PDB entry 6UTX | X-ray diffraction, 4.05 A resolution (low resolution: residue-level contacts below are approximate; hydrogen-bond / salt-bridge calls are withheld) | chains CCC and DDD of the 8 polymer chains in the assembly

[Chain CCC]
Molecule: DNA-directed RNA polymerase subunit beta
From: Escherichia coli
Notes: EC 2.7.7.6
UniProt: P0A8V4 (RPOB_ECO57); residue numbers follow UniProt; this construct covers 1-1342
Sequence (1342 residues; numbered 1 to 1342; the number before each row is that of its first residue):
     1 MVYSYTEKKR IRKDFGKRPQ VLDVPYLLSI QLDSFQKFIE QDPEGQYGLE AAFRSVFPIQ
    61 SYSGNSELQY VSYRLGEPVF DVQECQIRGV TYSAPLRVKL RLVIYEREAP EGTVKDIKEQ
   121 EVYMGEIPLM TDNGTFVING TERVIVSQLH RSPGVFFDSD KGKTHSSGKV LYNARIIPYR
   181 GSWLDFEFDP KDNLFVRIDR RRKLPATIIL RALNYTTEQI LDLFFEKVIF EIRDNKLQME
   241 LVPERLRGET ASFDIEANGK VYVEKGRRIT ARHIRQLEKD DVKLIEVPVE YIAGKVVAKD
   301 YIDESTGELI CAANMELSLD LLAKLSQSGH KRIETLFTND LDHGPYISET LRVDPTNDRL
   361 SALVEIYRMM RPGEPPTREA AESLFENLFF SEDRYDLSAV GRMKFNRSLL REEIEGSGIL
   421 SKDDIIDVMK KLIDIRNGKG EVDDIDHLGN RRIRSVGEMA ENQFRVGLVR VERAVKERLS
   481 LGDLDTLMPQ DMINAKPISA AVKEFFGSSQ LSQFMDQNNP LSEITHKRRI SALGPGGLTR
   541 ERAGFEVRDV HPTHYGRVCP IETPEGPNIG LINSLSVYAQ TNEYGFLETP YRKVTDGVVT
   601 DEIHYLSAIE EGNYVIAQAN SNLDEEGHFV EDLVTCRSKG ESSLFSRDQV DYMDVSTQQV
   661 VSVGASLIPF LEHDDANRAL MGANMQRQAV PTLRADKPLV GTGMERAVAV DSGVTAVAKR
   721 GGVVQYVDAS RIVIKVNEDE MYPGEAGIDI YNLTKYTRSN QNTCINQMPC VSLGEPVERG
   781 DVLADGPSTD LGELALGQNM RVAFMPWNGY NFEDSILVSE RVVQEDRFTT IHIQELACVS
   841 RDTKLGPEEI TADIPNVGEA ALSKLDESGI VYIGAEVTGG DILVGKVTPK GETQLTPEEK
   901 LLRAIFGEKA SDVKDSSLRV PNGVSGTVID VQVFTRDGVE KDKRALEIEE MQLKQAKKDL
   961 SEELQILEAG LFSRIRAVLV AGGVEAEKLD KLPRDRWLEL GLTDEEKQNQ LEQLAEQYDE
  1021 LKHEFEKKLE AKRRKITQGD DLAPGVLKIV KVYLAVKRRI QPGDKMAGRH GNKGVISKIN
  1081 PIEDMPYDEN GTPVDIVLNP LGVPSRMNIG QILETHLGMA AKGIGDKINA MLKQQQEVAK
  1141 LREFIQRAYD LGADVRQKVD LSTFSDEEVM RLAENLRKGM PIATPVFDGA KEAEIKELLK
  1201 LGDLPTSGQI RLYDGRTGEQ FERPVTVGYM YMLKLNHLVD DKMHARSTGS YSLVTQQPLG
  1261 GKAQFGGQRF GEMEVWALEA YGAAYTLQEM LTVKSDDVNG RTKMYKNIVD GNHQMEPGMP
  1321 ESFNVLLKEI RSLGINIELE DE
Not modelled in the structure: 1-2
UniProt features mapped onto this chain:
  - modified residue (N6-acetyllysine): Lys1022, Lys1200

[Chain DDD]
Molecule: DNA-directed RNA polymerase subunit beta'
From: Escherichia coli
Notes: EC 2.7.7.6
UniProt: P0A8T7 (RPOC_ECOLI); residues 1-1407 here = UniProt positions 1-1407
Sequence (1407 residues; row label = number of the first residue in the row):
     1 MKDLLKFLKA QTKTEEFDAI KIALASPDMI RSWSFGEVKK PETINYRTFK PERDGLFCAR
    61 IFGPVKDYEC LCGKYKRLKH RGVICEKCGV EVTQTKVRRE RMGHIELASP TAHIWFLKSL
   121 PSRIGLLLDM PLRDIERVLY FESYVVIEGG MTNLERQQIL TEEQYLDALE EFGDEFDAKM
   181 GAEAIQALLK SMDLEQECEQ LREELNETNS ETKRKKLTKR IKLLEAFVQS GNKPEWMILT
   241 VLPVLPPDLR PLVPLDGGRF ATSDLNDLYR RVINRNNRLK RLLDLAAPDI IVRNEKRMLQ
   301 EAVDALLDNG RRGRAITGSN KRPLKSLADM IKGKQGRFRQ NLLGKRVDYS GRSVITVGPY
   361 LRLHQCGLPK KMALELFKPF IYGKLELRGL ATTIKAAKKM VEREEAVVWD ILDEVIREHP
   421 VLLNRAPTLH RLGIQAFEPV LIEGKAIQLH PLVCAAYNAD FDGDQMAVHV PLTLEAQLEA
   481 RALMMSTNNI LSPANGEPII VPSQDVVLGL YYMTRDCVNA KGEGMVLTGP KEAERLYRSG
   541 LASLHARVKV RITEYEKDAN GELVAKTSLK DTTVGRAILW MIVPKGLPYS IVNQALGKKA
   601 ISKMLNTCYR ILGLKPTVIF ADQIMYTGFA YAARSGASVG IDDMVIPEKK HEIISEAEAE
   661 VAEIQEQFQS GLVTAGERYN KVIDIWAAAN DRVSKAMMDN LQTETVINRD GQEEKQVSFN
   721 SIYMMADSGA RGSAAQIRQL AGMRGLMAKP DGSIIETPIT ANFREGLNVL QYFISTHGAR
   781 KGLADTALKT ANSGYLTRRL VDVAQDLVVT EDDCGTHEGI MMTPVIEGGD VKEPLRDRVL
   841 GRVTAEDVLK PGTADILVPR NTLLHEQWCD LLEENSVDAV KVRSVVSCDT DFGVCAHCYG
   901 RDLARGHIIN KGEAIGVIAA QSIGEPGTQL TMRTFHIGGA ASRAAAESSI QVKNKGSIKL
   961 SNVKSVVNSS GKLVITSRNT ELKLIDEFGR TKESYKVPYG AVLAKGDGEQ VAGGETVANW
  1021 DPHTMPVITE VSGFVRFTDM IDGQTITRQT DELTGLSSLV VLDSAERTAG GKDLRPALKI
  1081 VDAQGNDVLI PGTDMPAQYF LPGKAIVQLE DGVQISSGDT LARIPQESGG TKDITGGLPR
  1141 VADLFEARRP KEPAILAEIS GIVSFGKETK GKRRLVITPV DGSDPYEEMI PKWRQLNVFE
  1201 GERVERGDVI SDGPEAPHDI LRLRGVHAVT RYIVNEVQDV YRLQGVKIND KHIEVIVRQM
  1261 LRKATIVNAG SSDFLEGEQV EYSRVKIANR ELEANGKVGA TYSRDLLGIT KASLATESFI
  1321 SAASFQETTR VLTEAAVAGK RDELRGLKEN VIVGRLIPAG TGYAYHQDRM RRRAAGEAPA
  1381 APQVTAEDAS ASLAELLNAG LGGSDNE
Not modelled in the structure: 1-14, 932-943, 1377-1407
Metal / ion sites: Zn2+ site 1: Cys72, Cys85, Cys88; Mg2+: Asp460, Asp462, Asp464; Zn2+ site 2: Cys814, Cys895
UniProt features mapped onto this chain:
  - binding site (Zn(2+)): Cys70, Cys72, Cys85, Cys88, Cys814, Cys888, Cys895, Cys898
  - binding site (Mg(2+)): Asp460, Asp462, Asp464
  - modified residue: Lys983 (N6-acetyllysine)
  - mutagenesis: Gln504 (Q504P: Resistant to antibiotics salinamide A and B), Asn690 (N690D: Resistant to antibiotics salinamide A and B), Met697 (M697V: Resistant to antibiotics salinamide A and B), Ala735 (A735T: Resistant to antibiotics salinamide A and B), Arg738 (R738C/H/P/S: Resistant to antibiotics salinamide A and B), Ala748 (A748E: Resistant to antibiotics salinamide A and B), Pro758 (P758S/T: Resistant to antibiotics salinamide A and B), Phe763 (F763C: Resistant to antibiotics salinamide A and B), Ser775 (S775A: Resistant to antibiotics salinamide A and B), Ala779 (A779T/V: Resistant to antibiotics salinamide A and B), Arg780 (R780C: Resistant to antibiotics salinamide A and B), Gly782 (G782A/C: Resistant to antibiotics salinamide A and B), 1 further mutagenesis entry in UniProt

[Interface between chain CCC and chain DDD]
Contacting residue pairs - 380 pairs, chain CCC then chain DDD:
  Ser167(CCC) with Ser1064(DDD); Ala1065(DDD)
  Gly168(CCC) with Ala1065(DDD)
  Lys169(CCC) with Ala1065(DDD)
  Arg268(CCC) with Arg1048(DDD)
  Asp340(CCC) with Thr1068(DDD)
  Phe545(CCC) with Asp785(DDD)
  Arg548(CCC) with Arg780(DDD); Leu788(DDD)
  Asp549(CCC) with Pro750(DDD); Lys781(DDD)
  Val550(CCC) with Thr776(DDD); His777(DDD); Arg780(DDD)
  His551(CCC) with Phe773(DDD)
  Pro552(CCC) with Phe773(DDD); His777(DDD)
  Tyr555(CCC) with Phe773(DDD)
  Cys559(CCC) with Arg780(DDD)
  Pro560(CCC) with Thr776(DDD); Arg780(DDD)
  Ile561(CCC) with Arg780(DDD)
  Glu562(CCC) with Arg780(DDD)
  Thr563(CCC) with Arg780(DDD)
  Ile569(CCC) with Leu783(DDD); Ala784(DDD)
  Asn573(CCC) with Arg780(DDD)
  Gln618(CCC) with Asn768(DDD); Val769(DDD); Leu770(DDD)
  Asn620(CCC) with Asn768(DDD); Val769(DDD)
  Glu641(CCC) with Lys749(DDD)
  Ser642(CCC) with Leu770(DDD)
  Thr657(CCC) with Val769(DDD)
  Val660(CCC) with Val769(DDD); Phe773(DDD)
  Leu671(CCC) with Tyr772(DDD)
  Glu672(CCC) with Gly766(DDD); Leu767(DDD)
  His673(CCC) with Phe763(DDD); Arg764(DDD); Glu765(DDD); Gly766(DDD)
  Asp674(CCC) with Phe763(DDD); Tyr772(DDD)
  Asp675(CCC) with Arg744(DDD); Phe763(DDD); Tyr772(DDD)
  Ala676(CCC) with Tyr772(DDD); Ala779(DDD)
  Asn677(CCC) with Ala779(DDD); Leu783(DDD)
  Ala679(CCC) with Tyr772(DDD)
  Phe804(CCC) with Ala637(DDD); Ser638(DDD)
  Met805(CCC) with Ala637(DDD)
  Pro806(CCC) with Asp505(DDD); Ala632(DDD); Ala633(DDD); Ala637(DDD)
  Trp807(CCC) with Ala633(DDD)
  Asn808(CCC) with Pro359(DDD); Phe629(DDD); Ala633(DDD)
  Gly809(CCC) with Val357(DDD); Pro359(DDD); Phe629(DDD)
  Tyr810(CCC) with Val357(DDD); Pro359(DDD); Tyr360(DDD)
  Asn811(CCC) with Asp505(DDD)
  Phe812(CCC) with Val357(DDD); Pro451(DDD); Cys454(DDD); Phe461(DDD); Ser503(DDD); Gln504(DDD); Asp505(DDD); Phe629(DDD)
  Glu813(CCC) with Asp460(DDD); Phe461(DDD); Gln504(DDD)
  Asp814(CCC) with Phe461(DDD); Arg731(DDD)
  Ser815(CCC) with Val357(DDD); Phe461(DDD)
  Arg841(CCC) with Asp256(DDD); Gly257(DDD)
  Lys844(CCC) with Phe49(DDD)
  Glu892(CCC) with Lys76(DDD)
  Gln894(CCC) with Glu69(DDD); Arg77(DDD)
  Gln1061(CCC) with Lys445(DDD)
  Pro1062(CCC) with Ala446(DDD)
  Gly1063(CCC) with Val354(DDD); Ala446(DDD)
  Lys1065(CCC) with Asp462(DDD)
  Lys1073(CCC) with Asp462(DDD)
  Val1075(CCC) with Val354(DDD); Ile355(DDD); Thr356(DDD); Phe461(DDD); Asp462(DDD); Gly463(DDD)
  Ile1076(CCC) with Thr356(DDD)
  Ser1077(CCC) with Thr356(DDD); Val357(DDD); Gln448(DDD)
  Asn1099(CCC) with Gln504(DDD); Asp505(DDD)
  Pro1100(CCC) with Ala637(DDD); Val639(DDD); Met725(DDD)
  Leu1101(CCC) with Gln504(DDD); Asp505(DDD); Met725(DDD); Arg731(DDD)
  Val1103(CCC) with Val639(DDD)
  Pro1104(CCC) with Met725(DDD)
  Ser1105(CCC) with Arg731(DDD)
  Arg1106(CCC) with Arg731(DDD)
  Met1107(CCC) with Gln736(DDD); Gln739(DDD); Phe763(DDD)
  Ile1109(CCC) with Met644(DDD); Leu740(DDD); Phe763(DDD)
  Ile1112(CCC) with Val639(DDD)
  Leu1113(CCC) with Ile641(DDD)
  His1116(CCC) with Ile641(DDD)
  Phe1187(CCC) with Leu767(DDD); Asn768(DDD); Tyr772(DDD)
  Lys1191(CCC) with Glu765(DDD)
  Glu1192(CCC) with Ile641(DDD); Arg764(DDD)
  Lys1196(CCC) with Asp642(DDD)
  Gln1209(CCC) with Ser638(DDD); Gly640(DDD); Asp643(DDD)
  Glu1219(CCC) with Arg538(DDD); Arg634(DDD)
  Phe1221(CCC) with Ala633(DDD); Arg634(DDD)
  Glu1222(CCC) with Tyr512(DDD); Tyr537(DDD); Leu544(DDD); Arg634(DDD); Ser635(DDD)
  Arg1223(CCC) with Tyr512(DDD); Ser635(DDD); Gly636(DDD); Ala637(DDD); Phe719(DDD); Ser721(DDD); Met724(DDD)
  Pro1224(CCC) with Gly636(DDD)
  Val1225(CCC) with Gly636(DDD); Ser638(DDD)
  Thr1226(CCC) with Ser638(DDD); Val639(DDD); Gly640(DDD)
  Val1239(CCC) with Ser353(DDD); Lys445(DDD)
  Asp1240(CCC) with Lys445(DDD)
  Lys1242(CCC) with Gln465(DDD)
  Met1243(CCC) with Arg352(DDD); Ser353(DDD); Pro369(DDD); Met372(DDD); Lys445(DDD)
  His1244(CCC) with Gly351(DDD); Arg352(DDD); Met372(DDD)
  Ala1245(CCC) with Ser350(DDD); Met372(DDD); Glu375(DDD)
  Arg1246(CCC) with Asp348(DDD); Tyr349(DDD); Ser350(DDD); Glu375(DDD); Leu376(DDD)
  Ser1247(CCC) with Asp348(DDD); Tyr349(DDD); Glu375(DDD); Leu376(DDD); Lys378(DDD)
  Thr1248(CCC) with Tyr349(DDD)
  Tyr1251(CCC) with Asp348(DDD)
  Leu1253(CCC) with Arg99(DDD); Val253(DDD)
  Val1254(CCC) with Arg99(DDD); Asp248(DDD); Leu249(DDD); Pro251(DDD)
  Thr1255(CCC) with Arg337(DDD); Asn341(DDD)
  Gln1256(CCC) with Arg99(DDD)
  Gln1257(CCC) with Gln340(DDD); Asn341(DDD); Gly344(DDD); Lys345(DDD)
  Pro1258(CCC) with Arg346(DDD); Val347(DDD); Asp348(DDD)
  Leu1259(CCC) with Arg346(DDD)
  Gly1260(CCC) with Arg346(DDD)
  Phe1265(CCC) with Glu375(DDD)
  Gly1267(CCC) with Arg346(DDD); Val347(DDD); Ser350(DDD)
  Gln1268(CCC) with Arg346(DDD); Val347(DDD); Ser350(DDD); Gly351(DDD); Arg352(DDD)
  Arg1269(CCC) with Arg339(DDD); Gln340(DDD); Gly344(DDD); Lys345(DDD); Arg346(DDD)
  Phe1270(CCC) with Gly344(DDD); Lys345(DDD); Ile434(DDD); His469(DDD)
  Gly1271(CCC) with Gly344(DDD)
  Glu1272(CCC) with Arg339(DDD); Leu343(DDD); Arg798(DDD)
  Met1273(CCC) with Thr428(DDD)
  Glu1274(CCC) with Asn424(DDD); Thr428(DDD)
  Val1275(CCC) with Leu343(DDD)
  Trp1276(CCC) with Arg798(DDD); Val801(DDD); Gln805(DDD); Val917(DDD); Gln921(DDD)
  Ala1277(CCC) with Thr428(DDD); Arg431(DDD); Gln921(DDD)
  Leu1278(CCC) with Met484(DDD)
  Glu1279(CCC) with Gln805(DDD); Ala914(DDD); Val917(DDD); Leu1347(DDD); Val1351(DDD)
  Ala1280(CCC) with Arg431(DDD); Ile918(DDD); Gln921(DDD)
  Tyr1281(CCC) with Arg431(DDD); Leu432(DDD); Ile434(DDD); Gln435(DDD); Leu483(DDD); Met484(DDD); Asn489(DDD)
  Gly1282(CCC) with Leu483(DDD); Gly1360(DDD); Thr1361(DDD)
  Ala1283(CCC) with Glu479(DDD); Leu483(DDD); Met484(DDD); Thr1361(DDD)
  Ala1284(CCC) with Glu479(DDD); Leu1356(DDD); Ile1357(DDD); Thr1361(DDD); Gly1362(DDD)
  Tyr1285(CCC) with Glu475(DDD); Glu479(DDD); Thr1361(DDD)
  Thr1286(CCC) with Leu422(DDD); Ala476(DDD); Glu479(DDD)
  Leu1287(CCC) with Val1351(DDD); Ile1357(DDD)
  Gln1288(CCC) with Gly1354(DDD); Arg1355(DDD); Leu1356(DDD)
  Glu1289(CCC) with Val470(DDD); Pro471(DDD); Leu472(DDD); Thr473(DDD); Ala476(DDD)
  Met1290(CCC) with Val347(DDD); His469(DDD)
  Leu1291(CCC) with Leu342(DDD); Lys345(DDD); Val1351(DDD)
  Thr1292(CCC) with Gly1354(DDD)
  Val1293(CCC) with Asp348(DDD)
  Lys1294(CCC) with Val347(DDD); Asp348(DDD); Tyr349(DDD); Val470(DDD); Leu472(DDD)
  Ser1295(CCC) with Lys345(DDD); Arg346(DDD)
  Asp1296(CCC) with Lys345(DDD)
  Met1304(CCC) with Thr473(DDD)
  Tyr1305(CCC) with Tyr349(DDD); Pro379(DDD); Tyr382(DDD)
  Ile1308(CCC) with Pro379(DDD); Phe380(DDD); Leu472(DDD)
  Val1309(CCC) with Pro379(DDD); Tyr382(DDD); Gly383(DDD)
  His1313(CCC) with Phe380(DDD); Leu472(DDD); Thr473(DDD); Leu474(DDD); Glu475(DDD); Gln477(DDD)
  Gly1318(CCC) with Glu15(DDD)
  Met1319(CCC) with Glu15(DDD); Phe17(DDD); Val1353(DDD)
  Pro1320(CCC) with Lys345(DDD); Val1353(DDD); Gly1354(DDD)
  Glu1321(CCC) with Arg99(DDD)
  Ser1322(CCC) with Asn341(DDD); Leu342(DDD); Lys345(DDD)
  Phe1323(CCC) with Ile20(DDD); Leu342(DDD); Ile1352(DDD)
  Val1325(CCC) with Arg99(DDD); Leu249(DDD); Arg337(DDD)
  Leu1326(CCC) with Ile331(DDD); Arg337(DDD); Phe338(DDD); Leu342(DDD)
  Lys1328(CCC) with Glu100(DDD); Met102(DDD); Leu245(DDD)
  Glu1329(CCC) with Met330(DDD); Arg337(DDD)
  Arg1331(CCC) with Trp33(DDD); Pro243(DDD)
  Ser1332(CCC) with Met102(DDD); Pro243(DDD); Leu245(DDD); Leu327(DDD)
  Leu1333(CCC) with His113(DDD); Leu307(DDD); Leu327(DDD); Ala328(DDD); Ile331(DDD)
  Gly1334(CCC) with Ala25(DDD)
  Ile1335(CCC) with Ile22(DDD); Ala23(DDD); Ala25(DDD); Trp33(DDD); Trp115(DDD)
  Asn1336(CCC) with Lys21(DDD); Ile22(DDD); Ala23(DDD); Leu24(DDD); Ala25(DDD); Met29(DDD); Trp33(DDD)
  Ile1337(CCC) with Lys21(DDD)
  Glu1338(CCC) with Ile20(DDD); Lys21(DDD)
  Leu1339(CCC) with Ala19(DDD)
  Glu1340(CCC) with Phe17(DDD); Asp18(DDD); Ala19(DDD); Lys21(DDD); Arg1341(DDD)
  Asp1341(CCC) with Phe17(DDD); Asp18(DDD)
  Glu1342(CCC) with Glu16(DDD); Asp18(DDD)
Other interface residues (no listed pair), chain CCC (170 interface residues in all): Ser166, Val170, Gly544, Glu546, His554, Arg637, Leu680, Gly1074, Asn1299, Gln1314, Met1315, Pro1317, Ile1330
Other interface residues (no listed pair), chain DDD (191 interface residues in all): Arg47, Lys371, Ile394, His430, Gly444, Ala459, Ala467, Val506, Ala730, Gly732, Asp751, Thr757, Ser775, Lys789, Thr797, Glu913, Asp1042, Lys1072, Ala1336, Ala1359

[Overview]
Chain CCC and chain DDD form an interface of 170 and 191 residues respectively. Cys72(DDD), Cys85(DDD) and
Cys88(DDD) form the Zn2+ site 1. UniProt lists 8 Zn2+-binding residues, 3 Mg2+-binding residues and 13
mutagenesis sites on chain DDD.
Chain CCC is DNA-directed RNA polymerase subunit beta and chain DDD is DNA-directed RNA polymerase subunit
beta', both from Escherichia coli; the structure, E. coli sigma-S transcription initiation complex with an
empty bubble ("Old" crystal), was determined by X-ray diffraction together with 6UTV, 6UTW, 6UTY, 6UTZ, 6UU0,
6UU1 and 11 further entries from the same study.
